7A24 - chains J and N of the 34 polymer chains in the assembly; structure by electron microscopy, 3.80 A resolution.

# Chain J
Name: Nad3m
Source organism: Brassica oleracea
Amino-acid sequence (119 residues; each row starts with the number of its first residue):
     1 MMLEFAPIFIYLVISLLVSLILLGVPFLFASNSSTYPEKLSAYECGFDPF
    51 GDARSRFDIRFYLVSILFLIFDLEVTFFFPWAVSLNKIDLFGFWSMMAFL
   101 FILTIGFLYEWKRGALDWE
Not modelled in the structure: 1, 35-54, 118-119

# Chain N
Name: Nad6m
Source organism: Brassica oleracea
Amino-acid sequence (205 residues; numbered 1 to 205; the number before each row is that of its first residue):
     1 MILSVLSSLALVSGLMVVRAKNPVHSVLFFILVFCDTSGLLLLLGLDFFA
    51 MIFLVVYIGAIAVLFLFVVMMFHIQIAEIHEEVLRYLPVSGIIGLIFWWE
   101 MFFILDNESIPLLPTQRNTTSLRYTVYAGKVRSWTNLETLGNLLYTYYFV
   151 WFLVPSLILLVAMIGAIVLTMHRTTKVKRQDVFRRNAIDFRRTIMRRTTD
   201 PLTIY
Not modelled in the structure: 1, 76-120, 196-205

# How chain J and chain N interact
Residue-residue contacts (74; chain J residue first):
  Met-2(J) with Leu-42(N)
  Phe-5(J) with Leu-42(N), hydrophobic; Met-51(N), hydrophobic
  Phe-9(J) with Leu-42(N), hydrophobic
  Phe-57(J) with Phe-72(N), hydrophobic; His-172(N)
  Ile-59(J) with Thr-170(N)
  Phe-61(J) with Phe-67(N)
  Tyr-62(J) with Phe-67(N), hydrogen bond (side chain-backbone); Val-68(N), hydrogen bond (side chain-backbone)
  Leu-63(J) with Ala-166(N); Ile-167(N), hydrophobic; Thr-170(N); Met-171(N), hydrophobic
  Ser-65(J) with Leu-64(N)
  Ile-66(J) with Leu-64(N), hydrophobic; Ala-166(N), hydrophobic
  Phe-68(J) with Gly-59(N); Ala-60(N), hydrophobic
  Leu-69(J) with Ala-60(N), hydrophobic; Leu-64(N), hydrophobic
  Ile-70(J) with Leu-159(N); Ala-162(N), hydrophobic; Met-163(N), hydrophobic
  Asp-72(J) with Val-55(N)
  Leu-73(J) with Val-56(N), hydrophobic; Leu-159(N), hydrophobic
  Glu-74(J) with Leu-159(N); Met-163(N)
  Thr-76(J) with Phe-48(N); Ile-52(N); Val-56(N)
  Phe-77(J) with Leu-144(N), hydrophobic; Tyr-145(N), hydrogen bond (backbone-side chain); Phe-152(N), hydrophobic; Pro-155(N), hydrophobic
  Phe-79(J) with Leu-137(N), hydrophobic
  Pro-80(J) with Leu-137(N); Gly-141(N); Tyr-145(N)
  Trp-81(J) with Tyr-145(N), hydrogen bond (backbone-side chain)
  Val-83(J) with Leu-137(N), hydrophobic; Glu-138(N)
  Ser-84(J) with Glu-138(N); Gly-141(N); Asn-142(N)
  Lys-87(J) with Glu-138(N)
  Ile-88(J) with Gly-141(N); Tyr-145(N), hydrophobic; Thr-146(N)
  Phe-91(J) with Thr-146(N); Phe-149(N), hydrophobic
  Gly-92(J) with Tyr-145(N)
  Ser-95(J) with Tyr-145(N), hydrogen bond (side chain-backbone); Phe-152(N); Leu-153(N)
  Met-96(J) with Phe-152(N), hydrophobic
  Phe-99(J) with Phe-152(N), hydrophobic; Ser-156(N)
  Ile-102(J) with Ser-156(N); Leu-157(N), hydrophobic; Leu-160(N), hydrophobic
  Gly-106(J) with Leu-160(N); Met-163(N)
  Tyr-109(J) with Ile-164(N), hydrophobic; Ile-167(N)
  Glu-110(J) with Met-163(N); Ile-167(N)
  Arg-113(J) with Ile-167(N); Met-171(N); Thr-175(N); Lys-176(N); Val-177(N)
  Ala-115(J) with Ile-167(N), hydrophobic
Interface residues without a listed pair, chain J (41 interface residues in all): Phe-78, Ala-98, Leu-103, Phe-107, Gly-114
Interface residues without a listed pair, chain N (45 interface residues in all): Gly-45, Asp-47, Ile-61, Met-71, Trp-134, Leu-140, Val-168

# Summary
The interface between chain J and chain N involves 41 residues on one side and 45 on the other, with 5
hydrogen bonds. Among the polar pairs are Tyr-62(J)/Phe-67(N), Tyr-62(J)/Val-68(N) and Phe-77(J)/Tyr-145(N).
Here chain J is Nad3m and chain N is Nad6m, both from Brassica oleracea. Entry 7A24 (Assembly intermediate of
the plant mitochondrial complex I) was determined by electron microscopy, deposited together with 7A23.
